Entry 7YL3 (electron microscopy, 3.20 A resolution); this record covers chains B and D of the 12 polymer chains in the assembly.

Chain B (and D):
Protein: Islet amyloid polypeptide
Notes: chain D of this document is another copy of the same molecule, construct and numbering; everything in this record applies to it too
Reference sequence: P10997 (IAPP_HUMAN); residues 1-37 here correspond to UniProt positions 34-70 (UniProt number = residue number + 33)
Chain sequence (37 residues; row label = number of the first residue in the row):
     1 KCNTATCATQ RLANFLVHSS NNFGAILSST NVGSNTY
Modified positions: Tyr-37 (L-tyrosinamide; TYC)
Disulfides: Cys-2/Cys-7

How chain B and chain D interact:
Pairs across the interface (7):
  Thr-6(B) / Arg-11(D)
  Ala-8(B) / Phe-15(D)  hydrophobic
  Gln-10(B) / Phe-15(D)
  Gln-10(B) / Val-17(D)
  Leu-12(B) / Val-17(D)  hydrophobic
  Leu-16(B) / Asn-21(D)
  His-18(B) / Phe-23(D)
Interface residues without a listed pair, chain B (7 interface residues in all): Ala-5

Overview:
7 residues of chain B face 5 of chain D across their interface.
Chain B and chain D are both Islet amyloid polypeptide; the structure, Structure of hIAPP-TF-type1, was
determined by electron microscopy together with 7YKW, 7YL0 and 7YL7 from the same study.
